PDB entry 1JGO | X-ray diffraction, 5.60 A resolution (low resolution: residue-level contacts below are approximate; hydrogen-bond / salt-bridge calls are withheld) | chains A and F of the 25 polymer chains in the assembly

# Chain A
Molecule: 30S 16S ribosomal RNA
Organism: Thermus thermophilus
Sequence (1522 nucleotides; each row starts with the number of its first residue; note: 42 numbers in that range are skipped by the numbering (no residue carries them; nothing is unmodelled there); a row labelled like 186A-186F holds insertion residues (186A, then the next letters in order); numbering starts at 0):
     0 UUUGUUGGAG AGUUUGAUCC UGGCUCAGGG UGAACGCUGG CGGCGUGCCU AAGACAUGCA
    60 AGUCGUGCGG
    73 GCCGCGGGGU
    84 UUUACUCCGU
    95 GGU
    99 C
   101 AGCGGCGGAC GGGUGAGUAA CGCGUGGGU
  129A G
   130 ACCUACCCGG AAGAGGGGGA CAACCCGGGG AAACUCGGGC UAAUCCCCCA UGUGGAC
186A-186F CCGCCC
   187 CUUG
191A-191F GGGUGU
   191 GUCCAAAGGG C
   208 UUU
   216 GCCCGCUUCC GGAUGGGCCC GCGUCCCAUC AGCUAGUUGG UGGGGUAAUG GCCCACCAAG
   276 GCGACGACGG GUAGCCGGUC UGAGAGGAUG GCCGGCCACA GGGGCACUGA GACACGGGCC
   336 CCACUCCUAC GGGAGGCAGC AGUUAGGAAU CUUCCGCAAU GGGCGCAAGC CUGACGGAGC
   396 GACGCCGCUU GGAGGAAGAA GCCCUUCGGG GUGUAAACUC CUGAA
   442 CCCGGGACGA AACCCCC
   464 GACGA
   474 GGGGACUGAC GGUACCGGGG UAAUA
   500 GCGCCGGCCA ACUCCGUGCC AGCAGCCGCG GUAAUACGGA GGGCGCGAGC GUUACCCGGA
   560 UUCACUGGGC GUAAAGGGCG UGUAGGCGGC CUGGGGCGUC CCAUGUGAAA GACCACGGCU
   620 CAACCGUGGG GGAGCGUGGG AUACGCUCAG GCUAGACGGU GGGAGAGGGU GGUGGAAUUC
   680 CCGGAGUAGC GGUGAAAUGC GCAGAUACCG GGAGGAACGC CGAUGGCGAA GGCAGCCACC
   740 UGGUCCACCC GUGACGCUGA GGCGCGAAAG CGUGGGGAGC AAACCGGAUU AGAUACCCGG
   800 GUAGUCCACG CCCUAAACGA UGCGCGCUAG GUCUCUGGG
   841 UCU
   848 CCUGGGGGCC GAAGCUAACG CGUUAAGCGC GCCGCCUGGG GAGUACGGCC GCAAGGCUGA
   908 AACUCAAAGG AAUUGACGGG GGCCCGCACA AGCGGUGGAG CAUGUGGUUU AAUUCGAAGC
   968 AACGCGAAGA ACCUUACCAG GCCUUGACAU G
  998A C
   999 UAGGGAACCC GGGUGAAAGC CUGGGGUGCC
1028A-1028B CC
  1029 GCGA
1032A-1032B GG
  1033 GGAGCCCUAG CACAGGUGCU GCAUGGCCGU CGUCAGCUCG UGCCGUGAGG UGUUGGGUUA
  1093 AGUCCCGCAA CGAGCGCAAC CCCCGCCGUU AGUUGCCAGC GGUUCGGCCG GGCACUCUAA
  1153 CGGGACUGCC CGCGA
  1169 AAGCGGGAGG AAGGAGGGGA CGACGUCUGG UCAGCAUGGC CCUUACGGCC UGGGCGACAC
  1229 ACGUGCUACA AUGCCCACUA CAAAGCGAUG CCACCCGGCA ACGGGGAGCU AAUCGCAAAA
  1289 AGGUGGGCCC AGUUCGGAUU GGGGUCUGCA ACCCGACCCC AUGAAGCCGG AAUCGCUAGU
  1349 AAUCGCGGAU CAGC
 1362A C
  1363 AUGCCGCGGU GAAUACGUUC CCGGGCCUUG UACACACCGC CCGUCACGCC AUGGGAGCGG
  1423 GCUCUACCCG AAGUCGCCGG G
  1446 AGCCUACGGG
  1459 CAGGCGCCGA GGGUAGGGCC CGUGACUGGG GCGAAGUCGU AACAAGGUAG CUGUACCGGA
  1519 AGGUGCGGCU GGAUCACCUC CUUUCU
Not modelled in the structure: 0, 1543-1544

# Chain F
Protein: 30S ribosomal protein S3
Organism: Thermus thermophilus
Sequence (239 residues; each row starts with the number of its first residue):
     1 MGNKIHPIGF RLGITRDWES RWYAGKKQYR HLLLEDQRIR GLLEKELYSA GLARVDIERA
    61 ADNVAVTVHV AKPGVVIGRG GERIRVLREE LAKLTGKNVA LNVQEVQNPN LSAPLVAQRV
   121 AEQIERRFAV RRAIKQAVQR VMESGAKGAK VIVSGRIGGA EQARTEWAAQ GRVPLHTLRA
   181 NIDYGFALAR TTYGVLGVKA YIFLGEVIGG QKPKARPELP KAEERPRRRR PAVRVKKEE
Not modelled in the structure: 1, 208-239

# How chain A and chain F interact
Pairs across the interface (5):
  U1056(A) - Ala163(F)
  G1057(A) - Ser154(F)
  G1108(A) - Pro174(F)
  G1108(A) - Leu175(F)
  G1206(A) - Gly194(F)
Other interface residues (no listed pair), chain A (5 interface residues in all): C1107
Other interface residues (no listed pair), chain F (6 interface residues in all): Arg172

# Overview
The interface between chain A and chain F involves 5 residues on one side and 6 on the other.
Chain A is 30S 16S ribosomal RNA and chain F is 30S ribosomal protein S3, both from Thermus thermophilus; the
structure, The Path of Messenger RNA Through the Ribosome. THIS FILE, 1JGO, CONTAINS THE 30S RIBOSOME SUBUNIT
..., was determined by X-ray diffraction together with 1JGP and 1JGQ from the same study.
